PDB entry 8EMF | X-ray diffraction, 1.80 A resolution | chains A and C of the 3 polymer chains in the assembly

# Chain A
Protein: MHC class I antigen
Organism: Homo sapiens
UniProt: F4NBT2 (F4NBT2_HUMAN); residues 1-276 here correspond to UniProt positions 25-300 (UniProt number = residue number + 24)
Amino-acid sequence (276 residues; row label = number of the first residue in the row):
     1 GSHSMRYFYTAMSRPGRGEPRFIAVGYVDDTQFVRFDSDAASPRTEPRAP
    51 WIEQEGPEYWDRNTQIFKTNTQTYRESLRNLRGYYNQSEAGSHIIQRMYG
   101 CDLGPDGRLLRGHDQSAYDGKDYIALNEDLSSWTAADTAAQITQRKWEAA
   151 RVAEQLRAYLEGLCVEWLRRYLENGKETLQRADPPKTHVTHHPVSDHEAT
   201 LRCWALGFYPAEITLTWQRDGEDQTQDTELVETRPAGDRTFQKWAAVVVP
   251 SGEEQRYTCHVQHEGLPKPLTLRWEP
Disulfide bonds: Cys-101/Cys-164, Cys-203/Cys-259

# Chain C
Protein: Nucleoprotein NP6 epitope
Amino-acid sequence (9 residues; each row starts with the number of its first residue):
     1 LPFDKSTVM

# Interface between chain A and chain C
Residue-residue contacts - 41 pairs, chain A then chain C:
  Met-5(A) with Leu-1(C)
  Tyr-7(A) with Leu-1(C), hydrogen bond (side chain-backbone); Pro-2(C)
  Tyr-9(A) with Pro-2(C)
  Arg-62(A) with Asp-4(C), salt bridge
  Asn-63(A) with Leu-1(C); Pro-2(C)
  Ile-66(A) with Phe-3(C); Asp-4(C)
  Phe-67(A) with Pro-2(C), hydrophobic
  Thr-69(A) with Ser-6(C)
  Asn-70(A) with Ser-6(C), hydrogen bond
  Thr-73(A) with Ser-6(C), hydrogen bond; Thr-7(C); Val-8(C)
  Glu-76(A) with Val-8(C)
  Ser-77(A) with Val-8(C); Met-9(C), hydrogen bond (side chain-backbone)
  Asn-80(A) with Val-8(C); Met-9(C), hydrogen bond (side chain-backbone)
  Leu-81(A) with Met-9(C), hydrophobic
  Tyr-84(A) with Met-9(C), hydrogen bond (side chain-backbone)
  Arg-97(A) with Phe-3(C)
  Tyr-99(A) with Pro-2(C); Phe-3(C), hydrogen bond (side chain-backbone)
  Tyr-123(A) with Met-9(C), hydrophobic
  Thr-143(A) with Met-9(C), hydrogen bond (side chain-backbone)
  Lys-146(A) with Met-9(C), hydrogen bond (side chain-backbone)
  Trp-147(A) with Thr-7(C), hydrogen bond (side chain-backbone); Val-8(C), hydrogen bond (side chain-backbone); Met-9(C), hydrophobic
  Ala-150(A) with Thr-7(C)
  Val-152(A) with Thr-7(C)
  Gln-155(A) with Phe-3(C); Lys-5(C), hydrogen bond
  Leu-156(A) with Phe-3(C)
  Tyr-159(A) with Leu-1(C), hydrogen bond (side chain-backbone); Pro-2(C); Phe-3(C), hydrophobic
  Trp-167(A) with Leu-1(C)
  Tyr-171(A) with Leu-1(C), hydrogen bond (side chain-backbone)
Other interface residues (no listed pair), chain A (32 interface residues in all): Tyr-59, Tyr-74, Ile-95, Ser-116
From the paper, about this interface:
  - interface residues, chain C: Pro-2(C)

# In short
32 residues of chain A and 9 residues of chain C are in contact; the contacts include 14 hydrogen bonds and 1
salt bridge. Polar pairs include Arg-62(A)/Asp-4(C), Tyr-7(A)/Leu-1(C) and Asn-70(A)/Ser-6(C). From the paper:
the interface residue Pro-2(C).
Here chain A is MHC class I antigen (Homo sapiens) and chain C is Nucleoprotein NP6 epitope. Entry 8EMF
(Crystal structure of a HLA-B*35:01-NP6 epitope from 1977 H1N1 influenza strain) was determined by X-ray
diffraction, deposited together with 8V4Z, 8V50 and 8V51.
